PDB entry 7A96 | electron microscopy, 4.80 A resolution (low resolution: residue-level contacts below are approximate; hydrogen-bond / salt-bridge calls are withheld) | chains A and D of the 4 polymer chains in the assembly

== Chain A ==
Molecule: Spike glycoprotein
From: Severe acute respiratory syndrome coronavirus 2
UniProtKB: P0DTC2 (SPIKE_SARS2); numbering as in UniProt (aligned over 1-1208)
Amino-acid sequence (1287 residues; numbered -30 to 1256; the number before each row is that of its first residue; numbers below 1 keep their minus sign (Met-30 is residue -30)):
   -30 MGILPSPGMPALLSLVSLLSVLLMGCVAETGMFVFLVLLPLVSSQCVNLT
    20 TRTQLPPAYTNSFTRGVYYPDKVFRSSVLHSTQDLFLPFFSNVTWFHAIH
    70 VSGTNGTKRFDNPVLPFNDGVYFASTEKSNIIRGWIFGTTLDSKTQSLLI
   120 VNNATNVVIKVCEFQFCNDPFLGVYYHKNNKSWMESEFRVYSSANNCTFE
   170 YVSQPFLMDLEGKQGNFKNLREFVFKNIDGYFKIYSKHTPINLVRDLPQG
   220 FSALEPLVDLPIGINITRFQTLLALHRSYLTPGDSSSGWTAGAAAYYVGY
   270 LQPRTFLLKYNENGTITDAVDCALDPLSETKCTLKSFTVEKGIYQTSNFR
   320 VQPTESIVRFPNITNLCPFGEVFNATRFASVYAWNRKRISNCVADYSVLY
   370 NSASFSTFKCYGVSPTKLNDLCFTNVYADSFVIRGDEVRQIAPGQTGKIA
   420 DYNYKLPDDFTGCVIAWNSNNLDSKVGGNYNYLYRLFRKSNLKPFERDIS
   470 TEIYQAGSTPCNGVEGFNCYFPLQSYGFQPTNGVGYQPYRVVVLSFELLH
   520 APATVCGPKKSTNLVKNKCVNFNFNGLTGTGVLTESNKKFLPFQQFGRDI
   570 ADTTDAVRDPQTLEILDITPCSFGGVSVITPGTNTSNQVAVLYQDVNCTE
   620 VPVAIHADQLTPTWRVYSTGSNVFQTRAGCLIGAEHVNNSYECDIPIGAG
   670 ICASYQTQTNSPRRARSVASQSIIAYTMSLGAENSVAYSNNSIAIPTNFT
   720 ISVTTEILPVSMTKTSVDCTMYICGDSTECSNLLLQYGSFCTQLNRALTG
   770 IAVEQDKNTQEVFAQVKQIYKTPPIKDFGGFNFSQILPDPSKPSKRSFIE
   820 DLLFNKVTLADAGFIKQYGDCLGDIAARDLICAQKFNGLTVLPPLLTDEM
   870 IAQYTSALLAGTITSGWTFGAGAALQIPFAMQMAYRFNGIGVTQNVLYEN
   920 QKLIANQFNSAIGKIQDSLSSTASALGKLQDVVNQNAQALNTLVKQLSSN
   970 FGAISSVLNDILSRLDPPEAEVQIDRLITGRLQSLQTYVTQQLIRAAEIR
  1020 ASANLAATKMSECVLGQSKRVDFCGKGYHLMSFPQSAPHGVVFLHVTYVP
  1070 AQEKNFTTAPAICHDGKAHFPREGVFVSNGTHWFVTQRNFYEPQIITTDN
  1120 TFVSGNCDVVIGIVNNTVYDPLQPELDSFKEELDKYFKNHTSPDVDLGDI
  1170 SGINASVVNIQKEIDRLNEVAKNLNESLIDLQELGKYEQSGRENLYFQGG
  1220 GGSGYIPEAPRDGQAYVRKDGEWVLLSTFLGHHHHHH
Not modelled in the structure: -30 to 13, 71-75, 618-640, 677-688, 827-851, 941-943, 1147-1256
Disulfides: Cys15-Cys136, Cys131-Cys166, Cys291-Cys301, Cys336-Cys361, Cys379-Cys432, Cys391-Cys525, Cys480-Cys488, Cys538-Cys590, Cys617-Cys649, Cys662-Cys671, Cys738-Cys760, Cys743-Cys749, Cys1032-Cys1043, Cys1082-Cys1126
Sequence notes: initiating methionine (-30); expression tag (-29 to 0, 1209-1256); engineered mutation Pro986 (Lys in P0DTC2), Pro987 (Val in P0DTC2)
UniProt features mapped onto this chain:
  - region: Asn280 to Cys301 (Putative superantigen), Arg403 to Asp405 (Integrin-binding motif), Asn448 to Phe456 (Immunodominant HLA epitope recognized by the CD8+), Pro681 to Ala684 (Putative superantigen), Ser816 to Tyr837 (Fusion peptide 1), Lys835 to Phe855 (Fusion peptide 2), Asp1163 to Glu1202 (Heptad repeat 2)
  - site (Cleavage): Arg685, Ser686, Arg815, Ser816
  - glycosylation: Asn17 (N-linked (GlcNAc...) (complex) asparagine), Asn61 (N-linked (GlcNAc...) (hybrid) asparagine), Asn74 (N-linked (GlcNAc...) (complex) asparagine), Asn122 (N-linked (GlcNAc...) (hybrid) asparagine), Asn149 (N-linked (GlcNAc...) (complex) asparagine), Asn165 (N-linked (GlcNAc...) (complex) asparagine), Asn234 (N-linked (GlcNAc...) (high mannose) asparagine), Asn282 (N-linked (GlcNAc...) (complex) asparagine), Thr323 (O-linked (GalNAc) threonine), Ser325 (O-linked (HexNAc...) serine), Asn331 (N-linked (GlcNAc...) (complex) asparagine), Asn343 (N-linked (GlcNAc...) (complex) asparagine), Asn603 (N-linked (GlcNAc...) (hybrid) asparagine), Asn616 (N-linked (GlcNAc...) (complex) asparagine), Asn657 (N-linked (GlcNAc...) (complex) asparagine), Thr676 (O-linked (GlcNAc...) threonine), Thr678 (O-linked (GlcNAc...) threonine), Asn709 (N-linked (GlcNAc...) (high mannose) asparagine), Asn717 (N-linked (GlcNAc...) (hybrid) asparagine), Asn801 (N-linked (GlcNAc...) (hybrid) asparagine) and 6 more in UniProt
  - natural variant: Leu5 (L5F: In strain: Iota/B.1.526), Ser13 (S13I: In strain: Epsilon/B.1.427/B.1.429), Leu18 (L18F: In strain: Beta/B.1.351, Gamma/P.1 and 1 more), Thr19 (T19I: In strain: Omicron/BQ.1.1, Omicron/XBB.1.5 and 1 more; T19R: In strain: Delta/B.1.617.2, Omicron/BA.2 and 4 more), Thr20 (T20N: In strain: Gamma/P.1), Leu24 to Ala27 (sequence variant, change not given here; In strain: Omicron/BA.2, Omicron/BA.2.12.1 and 6 more), Pro26 (P26S: In strain: Gamma/P.1), Gln52 (Q52H: In strain: Omicron/EG.5.1), Ala67 (A67V: In strain: Eta/B.1.525, Omicron/BA.1), His69 to Val70 (deletion: In strain: Alpha/B.1.1.7, Eta/B.1.525 and 5 more), Gly75 (G75V: In strain: Lambda/C.37), Thr76 (T76I: In strain: Lambda/C.37), 82 further natural variant entries in UniProt
  - mutagenesis: His69 to Val70 (Increased incorporation of cleaved spike into virions), Asn121 (N121Q: Partial loss of biliverdin affinity), Arg190 (R190K: Partial loss of biliverdin affinity), Asn234 (N234Q: Increased resistance to neutralizing antibodies), Asn331 (N331Q: Reduced viral infectivity), Asn343 (N343Q: Reduced viral infectivity), Leu452 (L452R: Increased resistance to neutralizing antibodies. Decreases HLA binding to NF9 epitope. Increased binding affinity to human ACE2), Tyr453 (Y453F: Decreased HLA binding to NF9 epitope. Increased binding affinity to human ACE2), Ala475 (A475V: Increased resistance to neutralizing antibodies), Val483 (V483A: Increased resistance to neutralizing antibodies), Glu484 (E484D: Increased replication in human TMEM106B overexpressing cells), Phe490 (F490L: Increased resistance to neutralizing antibodies and human covalescent sera neutralization), 14 further mutagenesis entries in UniProt

== Chain D ==
Molecule: Angiotensin-converting enzyme 2
From: Homo sapiens
Notes: EC 3.4.17.23, 3.4.17.-
UniProtKB: Q9BYF1 (ACE2_HUMAN); numbering as in UniProt (aligned over 19-615)
Amino-acid sequence (654 residues; numbered -1 to 652; the number before each row is that of its first residue; numbers below 1 keep their minus sign (Met-1 is residue -1)):
    -1 METDTLLLWVLLLWVPGSTGSTIEEQAKTFLDKFNHEAEDLFYQSSLASW
    49 NYNTNITEENVQNMNNAGDKWSAFLKEQSTLAQMYPLQEIQNLTVKLQLQ
    99 ALQQNGSSVLSEDKSKRLNTILNTMSTIYSTGKVCNPDNPQECLLLEPGL
   149 NEIMANSLDYNERLWAWESWRSEVGKQLRPLYEEYVVLKNEMARANHYED
   199 YGDYWRGDYEVNGVDGYDYSRGQLIEDVEHTFEEIKPLYEHLHAYVRAKL
   249 MNAYPSYISPIGCLPAHLLGDMWGRFWTNLYSLTVPFGQKPNIDVTDAMV
   299 DQAWDAQRIFKEAEKFFVSVGLPNMTQGFWENSMLTDPGNVQKAVCHPTA
   349 WDLGKGDFRILMCTKVTMDDFLTAHHEMGHIQYDMAYAAQPFLLRNGANE
   399 GFHEAVGEIMSLSAATPKHLKSIGLLSPDFQEDNETEINFLLKQALTIVG
   449 TLPFTYMLEKWRWMVFKGEIPKDQWMKKWWEMKREIVGVVEPVPHDETYC
   499 DPASLFHVSNDYSFIRYYTRTLYQFQFQEALCQAAKHEGPLHKCDISNST
   549 EAGQKLFNMLRLGKSEPWTLALENVVGAKNMNVRPLLNYFEPLFTWLKDQ
   599 NKNSFVGWSTDWSPYADDYKDDDDKWSHPQFEKGGGSGGGSGGSSAWSHP
   649 QFEK
Not modelled in the structure: -1 to 18, 134-140, 614-652
Disulfides: Cys133-Cys141, Cys344-Cys361, Cys530-Cys542
Sequence notes: initiating methionine (-1); expression tag (0-18, 616-652)
UniProt features mapped onto this chain:
  - region (Interaction with SARS-CoV spike glycoprotein): Asp30 to Tyr41, Met82 to Pro84, Lys353 to Arg357
  - active site: Glu375 (Proton acceptor), His505 (Proton donor)
  - binding site (chloride): Arg169, Trp477, Lys481
  - binding site (substrate): Arg273, His345, Pro346, Tyr515
  - binding site (Zn(2+)): His374, His378, Glu402
  - glycosylation (N-linked (GlcNAc...) asparagine): Asn53, Asn90, Asn103, Asn322, Asn432, Asn546
  - mutagenesis: Ser19 (S19P: Increases slightly the interaction with RBD domain of SARS-CoV-2 spike protein), Gln24 to Lys26 (Slightly inhibits interaction with SARS-CoV spike glycoprotein), Gln24 (Q24T: Increases slightly the interaction with RBD domain of SARS-CoV-2 spike protein), Ala25 (A25V: Increases slightly the interaction with RBD domain of SARS-CoV-2 spike protein), Thr27 (T27Y: Increases slightly the interaction with RBD domain of SARS-CoV-2 spike protein. In sACE2.v2.2; increases interaction with RBD domain of SARS-CoV-2 spike protein ...), Leu29 (L29F: Increases slightly the interaction with RBD domain of SARS-CoV-2 spike protein), Lys31 (K31D: Abolishes interaction with SARS-CoV spike glycoprotein; K31Y: Increases slightly the interaction with RBD domain of SARS-CoV-2 spike protein), Asn33 (N33D: Increases slightly the interaction with RBD domain of SARS-CoV-2 spike protein), His34 (H34A: Increases slightly the interaction with RBD domain of SARS-CoV-2 spike protein), Glu37 (E37A: No effect on interaction with SARS-CoV spike glycoprotein), Asp38 (D38A: No effect on interaction with SARS-CoV spike glycoprotein), Leu39 (L39R: Increases slightly the interaction with RBD domain of SARS-CoV-2 spike protein), 48 further mutagenesis entries in UniProt

== Interface between chain A and chain D ==
Pairs across the interface - 31 pairs, chain A then chain D:
  Tyr449(A) - Asp38(D)
  Tyr453(A) - His34(D)
  Leu455(A) - His34(D)
  Phe456(A) - Asp30(D)
  Tyr473(A) - Thr27(D)
  Ala475(A) - Ser19(D)
  Ala475(A) - Glu23(D)
  Ala475(A) - Gln24(D)
  Gly476(A) - Ser19(D)
  Gly476(A) - Gln24(D)
  Phe486(A) - Met82(D)
  Asn487(A) - Gln24(D)
  Asn487(A) - Tyr83(D)
  Tyr489(A) - Thr27(D)
  Tyr489(A) - Phe28(D)
  Tyr489(A) - Lys31(D)
  Tyr489(A) - Tyr83(D)
  Gln493(A) - Lys31(D)
  Gln493(A) - His34(D)
  Gln498(A) - Tyr41(D)
  Gln498(A) - Gln42(D)
  Gln498(A) - Lys353(D)
  Thr500(A) - Tyr41(D)
  Thr500(A) - Asp355(D)
  Asn501(A) - Tyr41(D)
  Asn501(A) - Lys353(D)
  Gly502(A) - Lys353(D)
  Gly502(A) - Gly354(D)
  Tyr505(A) - Glu37(D)
  Tyr505(A) - Lys353(D)
  Tyr505(A) - Gly354(D)
Other interface residues (no listed pair), chain A (21 interface residues in all): Lys417, Gly446, Ser477, Phe490, Gly496
Other interface residues (no listed pair), chain D (20 interface residues in all): Glu35, Leu79, Arg357

== In short ==
The interface between chain A and chain D involves 21 residues on one side and 20 on the other. From UniProt:
27 mutagenesis sites on chain A; active-site residues Glu375(D) and His505(D), 3 chloride-binding residues and
4 substrate-binding residues on chain D.
Here chain A is Spike glycoprotein (Severe acute respiratory syndrome coronavirus 2) and chain D is
Angiotensin-converting enzyme 2 (Homo sapiens). Entry 7A96 (SARS-CoV-2 Spike Glycoprotein with 1 ACE2 Bound
and 1 RBD Erect in Anticlockwise Direction) was determined by electron microscopy (same publication as 7A91,
7A92, 7A94, 7A95, 7A97 and 7A98).
